PDB entry 9GNZ | electron microscopy, 3.70 A resolution | chains S and T of the 22 polymer chains in the assembly

[Chain S (and T)]
Name: Flagellar hook-associated protein 2
Source organism: Salmonella enterica
Notes: chain T of this document is another copy of the same molecule, construct and numbering; everything in this record applies to it too
Reference sequence: A0A663DCQ9 (A0A663DCQ9_SALER); numbering as in UniProt (aligned over 1-467)
Chain sequence (467 residues; each row starts with the number of its first residue):
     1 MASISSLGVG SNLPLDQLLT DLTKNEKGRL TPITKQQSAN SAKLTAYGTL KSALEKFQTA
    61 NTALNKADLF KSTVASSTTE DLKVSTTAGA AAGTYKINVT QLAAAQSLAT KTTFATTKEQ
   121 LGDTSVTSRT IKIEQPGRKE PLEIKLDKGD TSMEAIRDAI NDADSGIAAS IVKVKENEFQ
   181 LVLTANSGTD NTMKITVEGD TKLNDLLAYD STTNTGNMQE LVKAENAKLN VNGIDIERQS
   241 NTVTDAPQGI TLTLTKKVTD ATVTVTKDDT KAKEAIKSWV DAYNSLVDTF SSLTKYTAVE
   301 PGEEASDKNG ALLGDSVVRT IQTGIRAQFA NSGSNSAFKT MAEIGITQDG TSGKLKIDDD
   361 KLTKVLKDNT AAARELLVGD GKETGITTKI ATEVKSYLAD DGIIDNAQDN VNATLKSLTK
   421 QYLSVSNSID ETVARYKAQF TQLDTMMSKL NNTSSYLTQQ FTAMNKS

[Interface between chain S and chain T]
Pairs across the interface (23):
  Arg-157(S) with Gln-248(T), hydrogen bond
  Asp-164(S) with Ala-371(T)
  Ile-171(S) with Asp-245(T); Gln-248(T), hydrogen bond (backbone-backbone)
  Val-172(S) with Asp-245(T); Pro-247(T), hydrophobic
  Lys-173(S) with Ile-236(T); Arg-238(T), hydrogen bond (backbone-side chain); Asp-245(T)
  Val-174(S) with Asp-235(T); Ile-236(T); Glu-237(T); Arg-238(T)
  Lys-175(S) with Arg-238(T)
  Gln-180(S) with Ile-234(T)
  Thr-184(S) with Ala-92(T)
  Leu-221(S) with Asn-232(T)
  Lys-416(S) with Ala-298(T), hydrogen bond (side chain-backbone); Val-299(T); Glu-300(T)
  Lys-420(S) with Glu-300(T)
  Leu-423(S) with Glu-303(T)
  Lys-466(S) with Asn-465(T)
Interface residues without a listed pair, chain S (18 interface residues in all): Ala-2, Ser-170, Glu-176, Val-222
Interface residues without a listed pair, chain T (18 interface residues in all): Leu-18, Ala-91

[Summary]
Chain S and chain T each contribute 18 residues to their interface; the contacts include 4 hydrogen bonds.
Polar pairs include Arg-157(S)/Gln-248(T), Lys-173(S)/Arg-238(T) and Lys-416(S)/Ala-298(T).
Chain S and chain T are both Flagellar hook-associated protein 2 (Salmonella enterica); the structure,
Salmonella cap-filament complex, was determined by electron microscopy together with 9GO6 and 9GSX from the
same study.
